4Z5T - chains A and J of the 10 polymer chains in the assembly; structure by X-ray diffraction, 2.80 A resolution.

Chain A:
Molecule: Histone H3.3C
Source organism: Homo sapiens
UniProtKB: Q6NXT2 (H3C_HUMAN); residues 0-134 here correspond to UniProt positions 1-135 (UniProt number = residue number + 1)
Chain sequence (138 residues; row label = number of the first residue in the row; numbers below 1 keep their minus sign (Gly-3 is residue -3)):
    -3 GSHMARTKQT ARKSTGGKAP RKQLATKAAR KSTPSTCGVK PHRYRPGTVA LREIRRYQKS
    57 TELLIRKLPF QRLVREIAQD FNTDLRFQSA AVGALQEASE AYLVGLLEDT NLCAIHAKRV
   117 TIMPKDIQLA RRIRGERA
Not modelled in the structure: -3 to 36, 134
Construct notes: expression tag (-3 to -1)
Curated features (UniProtKB/Swiss-Prot):
  - modified residue: Arg2 (Asymmetric dimethylarginine), Thr3 (Phosphothreonine), Lys4 (Allysine), Gln5 (5-glutamyl dopamine), Thr6 (Phosphothreonine), Arg8 (Citrulline), Lys9 (N6,N6,N6-trimethyllysine), Ser10 (ADP-ribosylserine), Thr11 (Phosphothreonine), Lys14 (N6-(2-hydroxyisobutyryl)lysine), Arg17 (Asymmetric dimethylarginine), Lys18 (N6-(2-hydroxyisobutyryl)lysine), Lys23 (N6-(2-hydroxyisobutyryl)lysine), Arg26 (Citrulline), Lys27 (N6,N6,N6-trimethyllysine), Ser28 (ADP-ribosylserine), Ser31 (Phosphoserine), Lys36 (N6-methyllysine), Tyr40 (Phosphotyrosine), Lys55 (N6,N6,N6-trimethyllysine) and 7 more in UniProt

Chain J:
Molecule: 146-nt DNA strand
Source organism: Homo sapiens
Sequence (146 nucleotides; row label = number of the first residue in the row):
   147 ATCAATATCC ACCTGCAGAT TCTACCAAAA GTGTATTTGG AAACTGCTCC ATCAAAAGGC
   207 ATGTTCAGCT GAATTCAGCT GAACATGCCT TTTGATGGAG CAGTTTCCAA ATACACTTTT
   267 GGTAGAATCT GCAGGTGGAT ATTGAT

Interface between chain A and chain J:
Residue-residue contacts (28; chain A residue first):
  His38(A) with DA153(J), phosphate contact
  Arg39(A) with DA229(J), hydrogen bond to the base; DC230(J), sugar contact
  Tyr40(A) with DA153(J), sugar contact; DT154(J), sugar contact; DA229(J), sugar contact; DC230(J), hydrogen bond to the phosphate
  Arg41(A) with DA229(J), phosphate contact
  Pro42(A) with DA228(J), phosphate contact; DA229(J), sugar contact
  Gly43(A) with DA228(J), hydrogen bond to the phosphate; DA229(J), hydrogen bond to the phosphate
  Thr44(A) with DA229(J), hydrogen bond to the phosphate
  Val45(A) with DA229(J), hydrogen bond to the phosphate
  Ala46(A) with DA229(J), hydrogen bond to the phosphate
  Arg48(A) with DT154(J), sugar contact; DC155(J), phosphate contact
  Lys55(A) with DC156(J), salt bridge to the phosphate
  Arg62(A) with DT237(J), sugar contact; DT238(J), phosphate contact
  Lys63(A) with DT238(J), hydrogen bond to the phosphate
  Leu64(A) with DT237(J), phosphate contact; DT238(J), hydrogen bond to the phosphate
  Pro65(A) with DT237(J), phosphate contact
  Arg68(A) with DT237(J), salt bridge to the phosphate
  Asp80(A) with DC247(J), phosphate contact
  Arg82(A) with DG246(J), hydrogen bond to the phosphate; DC247(J), salt bridge to the phosphate
Interface residues without a listed pair, chain J (12 interface residues in all): DT152

Overview:
18 residues of chain A face 12 of chain J across their interface; the contacts include 10 hydrogen bonds and 3
salt bridges. Polar pairs include Arg39(A)-DA229(J), Tyr40(A)-DC230(J) and Gly43(A)-DA228(J).
Chain A is Histone H3.3C and chain J is a 146-nt DNA strand, both from Homo sapiens; the structure, The
nucleosome containing human H3.5, was determined by X-ray diffraction.
